Entry 9CEG (electron microscopy, 2.86 A resolution); this record covers chains O and Q of the 28 polymer chains in the assembly.

Chain O (and Q):
Name: Proteasome subunit beta
Source organism: Mycobacterium tuberculosis
Notes: EC 3.4.25.1; chain Q of this document is another copy of the same molecule, construct and numbering; everything in this record applies to it too
Reference sequence: P9WHT9 (PSB_MYCTU); residues 1-234 here correspond to UniProt positions 58-291 (UniProt number = residue number + 57)
Sequence (234 residues; row label = number of the first residue in the row):
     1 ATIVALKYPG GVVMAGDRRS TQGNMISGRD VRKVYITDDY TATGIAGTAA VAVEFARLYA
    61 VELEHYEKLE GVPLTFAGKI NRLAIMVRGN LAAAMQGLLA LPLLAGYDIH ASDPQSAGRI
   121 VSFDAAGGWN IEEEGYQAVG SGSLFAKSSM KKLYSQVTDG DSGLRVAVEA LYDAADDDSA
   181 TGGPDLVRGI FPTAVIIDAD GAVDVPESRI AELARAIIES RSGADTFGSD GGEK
Not modelled in the structure: 223-234
Differences from the reference sequence: engineered mutation Ala-1 (Thr58 in P9WHT9)
From the paper describing this entry:
  - conformationally variable residues: Ala-100
  - catalytic residues: Asp-17, Lys-33 (citing earlier work)
  - mutagenesis - V53Q: increased catalytic activity
  - mutagenesis - Y35F: decreased catalytic activity
  - mutagenesis - A92G/A93G/A94G, A100S: abolished catalytic activity
  - mutagenesis - T1A: decreased catalytic activity (citing earlier work)

How chain O and chain Q interact:
Pairs across the interface - 16 pairs, chain O then chain Q:
  Phe-145(O) with Ser-148(Q)
  Ser-148(O) with Phe-145(Q); Ser-148(Q)
  Ser-149(O) with Lys-152(Q), hydrogen bond
  Lys-151(O) with Asp-173(Q), salt bridge; Asp-176(Q), salt bridge; Asp-177(Q), salt bridge
  Lys-152(O) with Ser-149(Q), hydrogen bond; Lys-152(Q); Asp-173(Q), salt bridge; Arg-221(Q)
  Asp-173(O) with Lys-151(Q), salt bridge; Lys-152(Q), salt bridge
  Asp-176(O) with Lys-151(Q), salt bridge
  Asp-177(O) with Lys-151(Q), salt bridge
  Arg-221(O) with Lys-152(Q)
Other interface residues (no listed pair), chain O (11 interface residues in all): Leu-144, Leu-153
Other interface residues (no listed pair), chain Q (11 interface residues in all): Leu-144, Leu-153

In short:
The chain O/chain Q interface involves 11 residues from each chain, with 2 hydrogen bonds and 8 salt bridges.
Among the polar pairs are Lys-151(O)/Asp-173(Q), Lys-151(O)/Asp-176(Q) and Lys-151(O)/Asp-177(Q). The paper
reports catalytic residues Asp-17(O) and Lys-33(O); Y35F and T1A of chain O reduce catalytic activity; 5
substitutions were tested in all.
Chain O and chain Q are both Proteasome subunit beta (Mycobacterium tuberculosis); the structure, 20S
Proteasome core particle beta-T1A mutant resting state (Frame 20), was determined by electron microscopy
together with 9CE5, 9CE7, 9CE8, 9CEB and 9CEE from the same study.
